Entry 5U0A (electron microscopy, 3.30 A resolution); this record covers chains I and K of the 14 polymer chains in the assembly.

Chain I:
Name: CRISPR-associated protein, Cse4 family
From: Thermobifida fusca (strain YX)
UniProtKB: Q47PJ3 (Q47PJ3_THEFY); residues 1-373 here = UniProt positions 1-373
Amino-acid sequence (373 residues; numbered 1 to 373; the number before each row is that of its first residue):
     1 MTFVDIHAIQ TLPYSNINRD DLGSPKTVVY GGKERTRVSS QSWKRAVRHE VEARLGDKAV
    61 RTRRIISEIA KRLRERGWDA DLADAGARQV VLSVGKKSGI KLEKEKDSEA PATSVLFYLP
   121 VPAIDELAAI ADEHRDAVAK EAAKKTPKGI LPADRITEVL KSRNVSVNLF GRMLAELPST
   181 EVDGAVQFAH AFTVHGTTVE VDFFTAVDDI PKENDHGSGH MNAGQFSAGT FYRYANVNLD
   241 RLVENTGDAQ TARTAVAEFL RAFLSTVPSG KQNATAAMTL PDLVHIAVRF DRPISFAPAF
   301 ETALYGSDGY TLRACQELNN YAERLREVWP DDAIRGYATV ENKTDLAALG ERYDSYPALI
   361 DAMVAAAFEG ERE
Unresolved in the structure: 1, 199-226, 270-278, 368-373
From the paper describing this entry:
  - binding site for Target Strand: Lys101 to Lys106

Chain K:
Molecule: crRNA
Sequence (61 nucleotides; each row starts with the number of its first residue):
     1 AUGGACCGCC AGUGAUAAGU GGAAUGCCAU GUGGGCUGUC GUGAGCCCCA CGCACGUGGG
    61 G
Unresolved in the structure: 41-42

How chain I and chain K interact:
Pairs across the interface (17):
  Asn18(I) with U39(K), phosphate contact; C40(K), phosphate contact
  Arg19(I) with U39(K), hydrogen bond to the sugar; C40(K), salt bridge to the phosphate
  Asp20(I) with U39(K), base contact
  Asp21(I) with U39(K), base contact
  Lys26(I) with U39(K), salt bridge to the phosphate
  Ser39(I) with U39(K), phosphate contact
  Gln41(I) with U37(K), sugar contact; G38(K), phosphate contact; U39(K), hydrogen bond to the phosphate
  Ser42(I) with G38(K), sugar contact
  Arg45(I) with G38(K), base contact
  Arg61(I) with C36(K), hydrogen bond to the sugar; U37(K), sugar contact
  Met173(I) with G35(K), base contact; C36(K), sugar contact
Other interface residues (no listed pair), chain I (12 interface residues in all): Lys44

Overview:
12 residues of chain I face 6 of chain K across their interface; the contacts include 3 hydrogen bonds and 2
salt bridges. Among the polar pairs are Arg19(I)-U39(K), Arg61(I)-C36(K) and Gln41(I)-U39(K). The paper
reports a binding site for Target Strand at Lys101(I).
Chain I is CRISPR-associated protein, Cse4 family (Thermobifida fusca (strain YX)) and chain K is crRNA; the
structure, CRISPR RNA-guided surveillance complex, was determined by electron microscopy (same publication as
5U07).
